Entry 3ZTF (X-ray diffraction, 1.31 A resolution); this record covers chain A.

# Chain A
Name: Green fluorescent protein
Source organism: Aequorea victoria
UniProtKB: P42212 (GFP_AEQVI); aligned to UniProt positions 2-238 over residues 2-238
Amino-acid sequence (243 residues; row label = number of the first residue in the row; note: 2 numbers in that range are skipped by the numbering (no residue carries them; nothing is unmodelled there); numbering starts at 0):
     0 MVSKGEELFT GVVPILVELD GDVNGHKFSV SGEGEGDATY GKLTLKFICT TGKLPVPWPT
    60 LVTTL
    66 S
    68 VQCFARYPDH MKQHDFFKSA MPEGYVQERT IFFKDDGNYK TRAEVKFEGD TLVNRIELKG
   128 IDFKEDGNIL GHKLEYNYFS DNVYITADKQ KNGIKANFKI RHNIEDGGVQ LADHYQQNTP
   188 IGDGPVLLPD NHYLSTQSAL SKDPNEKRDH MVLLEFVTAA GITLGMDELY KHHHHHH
Unresolved in the structure: 239-244
Differences from the reference sequence: expression tag (0-1, 239-244); engineered mutation Leu64 (Phe in P42212), Ala72 (Ser in P42212), Phe146 (Asn in P42212), Asp148 (His in P42212), Thr153 (Met in P42212), Ala163 (Val in P42212), Gly175 (Ser in P42212), Leu231 (His in P42212); chromophore (66, 66, 66)
Modified / non-standard residues: Ser66 (2-[(4Z)-2-[(1R)-1-amino-2-hydroxy-ethyl]-4-(1H-indol-3-ylmethylidene)-5-oxo-imidazol-1-yl]ethanoic acid; SWG)
Covalent attachments: covalent link Leu64-Ser66; covalent link Ser66-Val68
What the authors report for this chain:
  - contacts within the chain: Phe146-Ile167 (hydrophobic contact), Val61-Phe146 (hydrophobic contact), Phe146-Ser205
  - conformationally variable residues (order/disorder transition): Tyr145

# In short
From the paper: conformational variability at Tyr145; contacts within the chain involving Phe146, Ile167 and
Val61 among others.
Chain A is Green fluorescent protein (Aequorea victoria); the structure, X-ray Structure of the Cyan
Fluorescent Protein mTurquoise2 (K206A mutant), was determined by X-ray diffraction together with 2YDZ and
2YE0 from the same study.
